7M7R - chains A and T of the 3 polymer chains in the assembly; structure by X-ray diffraction, 1.81 A resolution.

== Chain A ==
Name: DNA polymerase eta
Organism: Homo sapiens
Notes: EC 2.7.7.7
UniProt: Q9Y253 (POLH_HUMAN); residue numbers follow UniProt; this construct covers 1-432
Sequence (435 residues; numbered -2 to 432; the number before each row is that of its first residue; numbers below 1 keep their minus sign (Gly-2 is residue -2)):
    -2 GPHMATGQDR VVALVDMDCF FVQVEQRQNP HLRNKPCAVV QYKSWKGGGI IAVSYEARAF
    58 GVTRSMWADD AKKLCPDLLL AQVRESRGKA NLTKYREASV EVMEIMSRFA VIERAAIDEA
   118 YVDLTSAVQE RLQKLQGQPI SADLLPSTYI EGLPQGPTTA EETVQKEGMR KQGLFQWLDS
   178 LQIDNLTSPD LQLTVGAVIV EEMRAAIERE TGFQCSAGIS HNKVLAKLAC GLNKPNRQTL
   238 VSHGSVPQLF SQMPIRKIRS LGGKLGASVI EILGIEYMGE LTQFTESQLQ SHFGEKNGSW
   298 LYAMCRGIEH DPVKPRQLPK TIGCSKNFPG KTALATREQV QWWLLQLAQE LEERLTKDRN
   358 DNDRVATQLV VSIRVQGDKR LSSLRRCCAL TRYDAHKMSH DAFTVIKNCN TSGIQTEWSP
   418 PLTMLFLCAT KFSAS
Disordered / not traced: 155-157, 411-412
Differences from the reference sequence: expression tag (-2 to 0); engineered mutation Ala113 (Ser in Q9Y253)
Ion coordination: Mg2+ site 1: Asp13, Met14, Asp115 (together with DZ4); Mg2+ site 2: Asp13, Asp115, Glu116 (together with DZ4) (shared with 1 residue of chain P)
Ligand contacts:
  - DZ4 (2'-deoxy-5'-O-[(R)-hydroxy{[(R)-hydroxy(phosphonooxy)phosphoryl]amino}phosphoryl]adenosine), molecule 1: Asp13, Met14, Asp15, Cys16, Phe17, Phe18, Ile48, Ala49, Tyr52, Arg55, Arg61, Ile114, Asp115, Glu116, Lys231
  - DZ4, molecule 2: Arg256, Ser257, Leu262, Lys293, Asn294, Trp297
Curated features (UniProtKB/Swiss-Prot):
  - binding site (Mg(2+)): Asp13, Met14, Asp115, Glu116
  - binding site (Mn(2+)): Asp13, Met14, Asp115, Glu116
  - binding site (a 2'-deoxyribonucleoside 5'-triphosphate): Arg61
  - natural variant: Val37 (deletion: In XPV), Leu75 (deletion: In XPV), Arg93 (R93P: In XPV), Arg111 (R111H: In XPV), Thr122 (T122P: In XPV), Gly153 (G153D: In a breast cancer sample), Thr191 (T191P: In XPV), Gly263 (G263V: In XPV), Val266 (V266D: In XPV), Gly295 (G295R: In XPV), Arg361 (R361S: In XPV)
  - mutagenesis: Tyr52 (Y52A/F: Reduces DNA polymerase activity; Y52E: Reduces DNA polymerase activity. Increases fidelity of replication and reduces translesion bypass), Arg61 (R61A: Reduces enzymatic activity by two-thirds), Ser62 (S62G: Increased DNA polymerase activity and translesion bypass compared to wild-type), Ala68 (A68S/V: Severe reduction in thymine dimer translesion bypass), Asn324 to Pro326 (Reduces binding to chromatin and to monoubiquitinated PCNA. Abolishes binding to monoubiquitinated PCNA; when associated with 705-E--H-713 Del)
From the paper describing this entry:
  - mutagenesis - S113A: unchanged catalytic activity on RNA-terminated primers
  - mutagenesis - S113A (20-fold): decreased catalytic activity
  - mutagenesis - S113A: unchanged catalytic activity on 2'F-dA

== Chain T ==
Molecule: 12-nt DNA strand
Sequence (12 nucleotides; row label = number of the first residue in the row):
     2 CATTTTGACG CT

== How chain A and chain T interact ==
Residue-residue contacts (40):
  Gln38(A) with DT5(T), hydrogen bond to the base; DT6(T), sugar contact
  Tyr39(A) with DT5(T), phosphate contact; DT6(T), hydrogen bond to the phosphate
  Trp42(A) with DA3(T), stacking on the base
  Arg61(A) with DT4(T), base contact
  Ser62(A) with DT4(T), base contact
  Trp64(A) with DA3(T), phosphate contact; DT4(T), sugar contact
  Lys86(A) with DT7(T), salt bridge to the phosphate
  Leu89(A) with DT6(T), phosphate contact; DT7(T), phosphate contact
  Arg93(A) with DT7(T), salt bridge to the phosphate; DG8(T), salt bridge to the phosphate
  Lys293(A) with DG11(T), phosphate contact
  Lys311(A) with DC10(T), salt bridge to the phosphate
  Arg313(A) with DA9(T), salt bridge to the phosphate
  Pro316(A) with DA9(T), phosphate contact
  Lys317(A) with DA9(T), hydrogen bond to the phosphate; DC10(T), salt bridge to the phosphate
  Thr318(A) with DG8(T), sugar contact; DA9(T), hydrogen bond to the phosphate
  Ile319(A) with DG8(T), phosphate contact
  Gly320(A) with DT7(T), sugar contact; DG8(T), hydrogen bond to the phosphate
  Cys321(A) with DT7(T), phosphate contact
  Ser322(A) with DT6(T), sugar contact; DT7(T), hydrogen bond to the phosphate
  Lys323(A) with DT6(T), salt bridge to the phosphate
  Asn324(A) with DT5(T), hydrogen bond to the phosphate; DT6(T), hydrogen bond to the phosphate
  Pro326(A) with DC2(T), phosphate contact; DA3(T), sugar contact; DT5(T), phosphate contact
  Gly327(A) with DC2(T), phosphate contact; DA3(T), hydrogen bond to the phosphate
  Thr329(A) with DA3(T), base contact
  Arg351(A) with DT7(T), salt bridge to the phosphate; DG8(T), salt bridge to the phosphate
  Leu378(A) with DT7(T), base contact
Also at the interface, not in a pair above, chain A (31 interface residues in all): Ile48, Ala87, Arg111, Leu315, Glu347
Also at the interface, not in a pair above, chain T (11 interface residues in all): DC12

== Summary ==
The interface between chain A and chain T involves 31 residues on one side and 11 on the other, with 9
hydrogen bonds, 9 salt bridges and 1 aromatic stacking contact. Among the polar pairs are Gln38(A)-DT5(T),
Tyr39(A)-DT6(T) and Lys317(A)-DA9(T). From the paper: S113A of chain A reduces catalytic activity; S113A of
chain A leaves catalytic activity on RNA-terminated primers unchanged.
Here chain A is DNA polymerase eta (Homo sapiens) and chain T is a 12-nt DNA strand. Entry 7M7R (Human DNA Pol
eta S113A with rA-ended primer and dAMPNPP) was determined by X-ray diffraction, deposited together with 7M7L,
7M7M, 7M7N, 7M7O, 7M7P, 7M7Q and 19 further entries.
